5DYI - chains C and D of the 6 polymer chains in the assembly; structure by X-ray diffraction, 3.71 A resolution.

# Chain C (and D)
Name: Transitional endoplasmic reticulum ATPase
From: Homo sapiens
Notes: EC 3.6.4.6; chain D of this document is another copy of the same molecule, construct and numbering; everything in this record applies to it too
UniProt: P55072 (TERA_HUMAN); residues 1-481 here = UniProt positions 1-481
Sequence (489 residues; row label = number of the first residue in the row):
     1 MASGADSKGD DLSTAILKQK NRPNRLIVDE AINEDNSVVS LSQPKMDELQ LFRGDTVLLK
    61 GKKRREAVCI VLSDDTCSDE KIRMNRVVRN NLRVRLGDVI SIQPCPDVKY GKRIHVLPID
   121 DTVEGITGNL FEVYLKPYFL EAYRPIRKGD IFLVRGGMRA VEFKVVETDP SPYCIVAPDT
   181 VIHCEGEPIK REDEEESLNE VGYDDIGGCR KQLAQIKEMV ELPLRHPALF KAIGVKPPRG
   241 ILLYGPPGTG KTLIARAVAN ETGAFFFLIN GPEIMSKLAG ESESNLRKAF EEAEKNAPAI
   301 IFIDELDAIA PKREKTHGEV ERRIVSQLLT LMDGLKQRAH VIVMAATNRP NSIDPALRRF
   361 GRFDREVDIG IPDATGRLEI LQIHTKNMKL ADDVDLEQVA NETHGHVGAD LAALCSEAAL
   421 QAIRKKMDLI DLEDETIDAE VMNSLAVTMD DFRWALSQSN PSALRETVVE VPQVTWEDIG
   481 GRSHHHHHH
Not modelled in the structure: 1-20, 459-489 (chain D: 1-20, 460-489)
Sequence notes: expression tag (482-489)
Ligand contacts: ADP (adenosine-5'-diphosphate): D205, I206, G207, P246, P247, G248, T249, G250, K251, T252, L253, D304, I380, I383, H384, G408, A409, A412
Curated features (UniProtKB/Swiss-Prot):
  - binding site (ATP): P247 to L253, N348, H384
  - modified residue: A2 (N-acetylalanine), S3 (Phosphoserine), S7 (Phosphoserine), S13 (Phosphoserine), S37 (Phosphoserine), K315 (N6,N6,N6-trimethyllysine), T436 (Phosphothreonine), S462 (Phosphoserine)
  - cross-link (Glycyl lysine isopeptide (Lys-Gly)): K8 (interchain with G-Cter in SUMO2), K18 (interchain with G-Cter in SUMO2)
  - natural variant: R95 (R95G: In IBMPFD1), G97 (G97E: In CMT2Y), I126 (I126F: In IBMPFD1; uncertain significance), R155 (R155C: In IBMPFD1; R155H: In FTDALS6 and IBMPFD1; R155L: In IBMPFD1; R155P: In IBMPFD1; R155S: In IBMPFD1), R159 (R159G: In FTDALS6; R159H: In IBMPFD1), A160 (A160T: In IBMPFD1; uncertain significance), E185 (E185K: In CMT2Y), R191 (R191Q: In FTDALS6 and IBMPFD1), L198 (L198W: In IBMPFD1), A232 (A232E: In IBMPFD1), I254 (I254F: In IBMPFD1; uncertain significance), I369 (I369T: In IBMPFD1; uncertain significance), 1 further natural variant entry in UniProt
  - mutagenesis: F52 to D55 (Abolishes interaction with NPLOC4; when associated with A-110), R53 (R53A: Minor effect on affinity for ATP and ADP), R86 (R86A: Strongly increased affinity for ATP. Strongly reduced affinity for ADP), Y110 (Y110A: Abolishes interaction with NPLOC4; when associated with 52-A--A-55), R113 to H115 (Severely reduced binding to DERL1), F131 (F131R: Severely reduced binding to DERL1), L140 (L140D: Severely reduced binding to DERL1), D179 (D179R: No effect on binding to DERL1), H183 (H183W: Severely reduced binding to DERL1), K251 (K251Q: Impairs ERAD degradation of HMGCR and does not inhibit interaction with RHBDD1; when associated with Q-524), E305 (E305Q: Defect in ubiquitin-dependent protein degradation by the proteasome; when associated with Q-578), K312 (K312A: Does not affect methylation by VCPKMT), 6 further mutagenesis entries in UniProt

# Chain C / chain D interface
Contacting residue pairs (53):
  E124(C) with K231(D)
  G125(C) with A232(D)
  I126(C) with A232(D)
  G157(C) with I233(D)
  M158(C) with I233(D); G234(D), hydrogen bond (backbone-backbone); V235(D), hydrophobic
  R159(C) with K231(D), hydrogen bond (side chain-backbone); A232(D), hydrogen bond (side chain-backbone)
  P247(C) with R359(D)
  P272(C) with S326(D); T330(D)
  E273(C) with T330(D), hydrogen bond (backbone-side chain)
  M275(C) with R323(D); S326(D)
  S276(C) with E283(D); R323(D); S326(D); Q327(D); T330(D)
  K277(C) with R323(D)
  E305(C) with R362(D), salt bridge
  A308(C) with R322(D), hydrogen bond (backbone-side chain)
  K315(C) with E314(D), salt bridge
  H317(C) with T316(D)
  G318(C) with E319(D)
  E319(C) with E319(D), hydrogen bond (backbone-side chain)
  V320(C) with E319(D), hydrogen bond (backbone-side chain)
  E321(C) with G318(D); E319(D), hydrogen bond (backbone-side chain); R322(D)
  N348(C) with R359(D), hydrogen bond
  D410(C) with F360(D)
  S416(C) with V235(D); K236(D), hydrogen bond (side chain-backbone)
  E417(C) with R365(D), salt bridge
  L420(C) with L222(D), hydrophobic; F230(D), hydrophobic; V235(D), hydrophobic
  I423(C) with L229(D), hydrophobic; I233(D), hydrophobic
  R424(C) with E218(D), hydrogen bond (side chain-backbone); L222(D)
  M427(C) with H226(D)
  D431(C) with V99(D); H226(D), salt bridge
  L432(C) with R25(D); I27(D), hydrophobic
  E433(C) with R25(D)
  D434(C) with R25(D), salt bridge
  M442(C) with I233(D), hydrophobic
  W454(C) with E218(D)
  Q458(C) with R365(D)
Also at the interface, not in a pair above, chain C (40 interface residues in all): G248, K251, A279, D307, A419
Also at the interface, not in a pair above, chain D (34 interface residues in all): G97, P238, R313, H317, L329, D333

# Overview
40 residues of chain C face 34 of chain D across their interface, with 11 hydrogen bonds and 5 salt bridges.
Polar pairs include E305(C)-R362(D), K315(C)-E314(D) and E417(C)-R365(D). Bound to chain C: ADP. UniProt lists
9 ATP-binding residues and 22 mutagenesis sites on chain C.
Chain C and chain D are both Transitional endoplasmic reticulum ATPase (Homo sapiens); the structure,
Structure of p97 N-D1 wild-type in complex with ADP, was determined by X-ray diffraction together with 5DYG
from the same study.
